Entry 4FJC (X-ray diffraction, 2.83 A resolution); this record covers chains A and E of the 8 polymer chains in the assembly.

[Chain A (and E)]
Protein: Ubiquitin carboxyl-terminal hydrolase 8
From: Saccharomyces cerevisiae
Notes: EC 3.4.19.12; chain E of this document is another copy of the same molecule, construct and numbering; everything in this record applies to it too
UniProtKB: P50102 (UBP8_YEAST); residues 1-471 here = UniProt positions 1-471
Amino-acid sequence (476 residues; row label = number of the first residue in the row; numbers below 1 keep their minus sign (Gly-4 is residue -4)):
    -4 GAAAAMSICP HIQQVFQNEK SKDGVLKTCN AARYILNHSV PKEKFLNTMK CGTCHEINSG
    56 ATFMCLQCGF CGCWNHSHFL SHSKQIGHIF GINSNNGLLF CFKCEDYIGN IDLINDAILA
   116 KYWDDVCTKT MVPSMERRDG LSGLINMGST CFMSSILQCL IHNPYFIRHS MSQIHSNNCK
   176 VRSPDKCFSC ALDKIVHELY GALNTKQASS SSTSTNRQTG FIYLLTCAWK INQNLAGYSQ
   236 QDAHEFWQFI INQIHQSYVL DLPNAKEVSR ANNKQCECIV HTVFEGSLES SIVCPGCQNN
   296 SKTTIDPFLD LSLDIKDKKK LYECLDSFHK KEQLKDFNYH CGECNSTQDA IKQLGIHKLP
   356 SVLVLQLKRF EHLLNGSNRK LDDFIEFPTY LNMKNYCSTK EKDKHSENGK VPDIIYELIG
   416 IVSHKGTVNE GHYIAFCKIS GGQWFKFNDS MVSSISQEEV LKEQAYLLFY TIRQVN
Not modelled in the structure: -4 to -1, 198-209, 262-263, 337, 395-404 (chain E: -4 to -1, 140-143, 200-210, 260-268, 369-372, 395-404)
Differences from the reference sequence: expression tag (-4 to 0)
Metal / ion sites: Zn2+ site 1: Cys4, His6, Cys96, Cys99; Zn2+ site 2: Cys46, Cys49, Cys68, His73; Zn2+ site 3: Cys60, Cys63, His77, His83; Zn2+ site 4: His170, Cys174, Cys182, Cys185; Zn2+ site 5: Cys271, Cys273, His276; Zn2+ site 6: Cys289, Cys336
Swiss-Prot annotation at these positions:
  - zinc finger: Lys22 to Cys122 (UBP-type)
  - active site: Cys146 (Nucleophile), His427 (Proton acceptor)
  - binding site (Zn(2+)): Cys4, His6, Cys46, Cys49, Cys60, Cys63, Cys68, His73, His77, His83, Cys96, Cys99, His170, Cys174, Cys182, Cys185, His250, Cys271, Cys273, His276 and 4 more in UniProt
  - mutagenesis: Cys46 (C46A: Lowers histone H2B deubiquitination activity; when associated with A-49), Cys49 (C49A: Lowers histone H2B deubiquitination activity; when associated with A-46), His77 (H77A: Lowers histone H2B deubiquitination activity), Cys146 (C146S: Lowers histone H2B deubiquitination activity), His419 (H419A: Lowers histone H2B deubiquitination activity)
From the paper describing this entry:
  - mutagenesis - S144N, S149N: increased catalytic activity on in the absence of Sgf11-ZnF
  - mutagenesis - N141A/S144N/S149N: decreased catalytic activity on K48-linked diubiquitin
  - mutagenesis - S144N (Kd 28 uM): decreased binding to monomer-dimer equilibrium
  - conformationally variable residues (loop rearrangement): Arg133 to Thr145
  - self-association interface (contacts with another copy of this molecule): Ser144, Thr214 to Ile226
  - mutagenesis - S149N: unchanged catalytic activity on DUBm containing intact Sgf11
  - mutagenesis - N141A, N141A/S144N/S149N: decreased catalytic activity on K48 di-ubiquitin
  - mutagenesis - S149N: abolished binding to Ubiquitin carboxyl-terminal hydrolase 8 (chain A)

[How chain A and chain E interact]
Pairs across the interface (80; chain A residue first):
  Arg132(A) with Glu193(E); Leu194(E), hydrogen bond (side chain-backbone); Tyr195(E); Gly196(E); Asn211(E)
  Arg133(A) with Tyr195(E)
  Asp134(A) with His157(E), hydrogen bond (backbone-side chain); Tyr195(E); Ile434(E)
  Gly135(A) with His157(E); Leu194(E); Tyr195(E)
  Leu136(A) with His157(E); Phe440(E), hydrophobic; Phe442(E), hydrophobic
  Ser137(A) with Gln153(E); Leu194(E); Asn211(E); Val447(E)
  Gly138(A) with Gln213(E); Ser445(E); Val447(E)
  Leu139(A) with Gln153(E); Gln213(E); Phe216(E), hydrophobic; Ser445(E)
  Ile140(A) with Gln213(E), hydrogen bond (backbone-side chain); Phe216(E); Ser445(E)
  Asn141(A) with Thr145(E), hydrogen bond; Cys146(E), hydrogen bond (side chain-backbone); Ser149(E), hydrogen bond; Phe216(E); Asp444(E), hydrogen bond
  Met142(A) with Thr145(E), hydrogen bond (backbone-side chain); Ile217(E), hydrophobic; Leu220(E), hydrophobic; Tyr233(E), hydrogen bond (backbone-side chain)
  Gly143(A) with Tyr233(E)
  Gln153(A) with Ser137(E), hydrogen bond (side chain-backbone); Gly138(E); Leu139(E)
  His157(A) with Asp134(E), hydrogen bond (side chain-backbone); Gly135(E)
  Asp180(A) with Lys225(E), salt bridge
  Leu194(A) with Arg132(E), hydrogen bond (backbone-side chain); Gly135(E); Ser137(E)
  Tyr195(A) with Arg132(E); Asp134(E), hydrogen bond (side chain-backbone); Gly135(E)
  Gly196(A) with Arg132(E)
  Arg212(A) with Ser137(E); Leu139(E)
  Gln213(A) with Leu139(E)
  Thr214(A) with Asn229(E)
  Phe216(A) with Leu139(E), hydrophobic
  Ile217(A) with Trp224(E), hydrophobic; Asn229(E)
  Thr221(A) with Thr221(E); Trp224(E); Lys225(E)
  Trp224(A) with Ile217(E), hydrophobic; Trp224(E), hydrophobic
  Lys225(A) with Asp180(E), salt bridge; Thr221(E); Lys225(E)
  Asn229(A) with Arg212(E); Gln213(E); Thr214(E), hydrogen bond; Ile217(E)
  Ile434(A) with Asp134(E)
  Phe440(A) with Leu136(E), hydrophobic
  Phe442(A) with Leu136(E), hydrophobic
  Asp444(A) with Leu139(E)
  Ser445(A) with Gly138(E); Leu139(E), hydrogen bond (backbone-backbone)
  Val447(A) with Leu136(E), hydrophobic; Ser137(E); Gly138(E)
Other interface residues (no listed pair), chain A (40 interface residues in all): Ser149, Ile156, Glu193, Thr210, Tyr218, Ser435, Met446
Other interface residues (no listed pair), chain E (40 interface residues in all): Arg133, Ser144, Leu152, Ile156, Tyr218

[In short]
The chain A/chain E interface involves 40 residues from each chain; the contacts include 15 hydrogen bonds and
2 salt bridges. Among the polar pairs are Asp180(A)-Lys225(E), Arg132(A)-Leu194(E) and Asp134(A)-His157(E).
From the paper: S144N and S149N of chain A increase catalytic activity on in the absence of Sgf11-ZnF;
conformational variability at Arg133(A); 4 substitutions were tested in all.
Chain A and chain E are both Ubiquitin carboxyl-terminal hydrolase 8 (Saccharomyces cerevisiae); the
structure, Structure of the SAGA Ubp8/Sgf11(1-72, Delta-ZnF)/Sus1/Sgf73 DUB module, was determined by X-ray
diffraction (same publication as 4FIP and 4FK5).
